PDB entry 2QHX | X-ray diffraction, 2.61 A resolution | chains A and B of the 4 polymer chains in the assembly

# Chain A (and B)
Name: Pteridine reductase 1
From: Leishmania major
Notes: EC 1.5.1.33; chain B of this document is another copy of the same molecule, construct and numbering; everything in this record applies to it too
UniProt: Q01782 (PTR1_LEIMA); residues 1-288 here = UniProt positions 1-288
Sequence (328 residues; row label = number of the first residue in the row; numbers below 1 keep their minus sign (Met-39 is residue -39)):
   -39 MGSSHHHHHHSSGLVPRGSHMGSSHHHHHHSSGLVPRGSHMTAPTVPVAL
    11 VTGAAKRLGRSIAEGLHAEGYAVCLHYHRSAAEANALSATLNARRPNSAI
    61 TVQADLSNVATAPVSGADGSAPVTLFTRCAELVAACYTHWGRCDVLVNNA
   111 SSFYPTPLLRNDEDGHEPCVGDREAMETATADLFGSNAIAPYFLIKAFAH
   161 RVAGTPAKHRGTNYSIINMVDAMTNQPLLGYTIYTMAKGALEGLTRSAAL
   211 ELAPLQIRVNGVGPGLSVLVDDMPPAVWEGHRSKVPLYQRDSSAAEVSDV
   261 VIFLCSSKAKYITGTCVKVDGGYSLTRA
Disordered / not traced: -39 to 4, 74-80, 121-133 (chain B: -39 to 4, 74-79, 121-133)
Construct notes: expression tag (-39 to 0)
Small-molecule neighbours:
  - FE1 (methyl 1-(4-{[(2,4-diaminopteridin-6-yl)methyl](methyl)amino}benzoyl)piperidine-4-carboxylate): Arg17, Ser111, Ser112, Phe113, Pro115, Asp181, Leu188, Tyr191, Tyr194, Gly225, Leu226, Leu229, Asp232, Met233, His241
  - NADP (NAP; NADP nicotinamide-adenine-dinucleotide phosphate): Gly13, Lys16, Arg17, Leu18, Gly19, His36, Tyr37, His38, Arg39, Ser40, Ala64, Asp65, Leu66, Ser67, Asn109, Ala110, Ser111, Ser112, Asp142, Ser146, Asn147, Met179, Val180, Asp181, Tyr194, Lys198, Pro224, Gly225, Leu226, Ser227
UniProt features mapped onto this chain:
  - active site: Tyr194 (Proton acceptor)
  - binding site (substrate): Ser175
From the paper describing this entry:
  - catalytic residues: Asp181, Tyr194, Lys198 (citing earlier work)
  - binding site for NADP: Lys198
  - binding site for FE1: Arg17, Ser111, Phe113, Tyr194, Leu226

# How chain A and chain B interact
Contacting residue pairs - 63 pairs, chain A then chain B:
  Thr84(A) - Glu137(B)
  Phe86(A) - Met136(B)  hydrophobic
  Thr116(A) - Tyr152(B)
  Pro117(A) - Lys156(B)
  Pro117(A) - Glu211(B)
  Leu118(A) - Tyr152(B)  hydrophobic
  Leu118(A) - Lys156(B)
  Leu118(A) - His160(B)  hydrogen bond (backbone-side chain)
  Leu118(A) - Ala208(B)  hydrophobic
  Leu118(A) - Glu211(B)  hydrogen bond (backbone-side chain)
  Leu119(A) - Glu211(B)  hydrogen bond (backbone-side chain)
  Leu119(A) - Leu215(B)  hydrophobic
  Met136(A) - Phe86(B)  hydrophobic
  Met136(A) - Lys156(B)
  Glu137(A) - Thr84(B)
  Thr140(A) - Phe153(B)
  Phe144(A) - Phe144(B)  hydrophobic
  Phe144(A) - Ile149(B)  hydrophobic
  Phe144(A) - Ala200(B)  hydrophobic
  Ala148(A) - Met196(B)
  Ile149(A) - Phe144(B)  hydrophobic
  Tyr152(A) - Thr116(B)
  Tyr152(A) - Leu118(B)  hydrophobic
  Tyr152(A) - Thr192(B)
  Tyr152(A) - Ile193(B)  hydrophobic
  Tyr152(A) - Met196(B)  hydrophobic
  Phe153(A) - Thr140(B)
  Lys156(A) - Pro117(B)
  Lys156(A) - Leu118(B)
  Lys156(A) - Met136(B)
  His160(A) - Leu118(B)  hydrogen bond (side chain-backbone)
  Asn185(A) - Arg206(B)  hydrogen bond
  Pro187(A) - Arg206(B)
  Pro187(A) - Ser207(B)
  Pro187(A) - Leu210(B)
  Leu189(A) - Glu211(B)
  Gly190(A) - Glu211(B)
  Thr192(A) - Tyr152(B)
  Thr192(A) - Leu204(B)
  Thr192(A) - Ser207(B)  hydrogen bond
  Thr192(A) - Glu211(B)
  Ile193(A) - Tyr152(B)  hydrophobic
  Met196(A) - Ala148(B)
  Met196(A) - Ala200(B)
  Met196(A) - Leu204(B)
  Gly199(A) - Gly199(B)
  Ala200(A) - Met196(B)
  Ala200(A) - Ala200(B)
  Leu204(A) - Thr192(B)
  Leu204(A) - Met196(B)
  Arg206(A) - Asn185(B)  hydrogen bond
  Arg206(A) - Pro187(B)
  Ser207(A) - Pro187(B)
  Ser207(A) - Thr192(B)  hydrogen bond
  Ala208(A) - Leu118(B)  hydrophobic
  Leu210(A) - Pro187(B)
  Glu211(A) - Pro117(B)
  Glu211(A) - Leu118(B)  hydrogen bond (side chain-backbone)
  Glu211(A) - Leu119(B)  hydrogen bond (side chain-backbone)
  Glu211(A) - Leu189(B)
  Glu211(A) - Gly190(B)
  Glu211(A) - Thr192(B)
  Leu215(A) - Leu119(B)  hydrophobic
Other interface residues (no listed pair), chain A (41 interface residues in all): Arg120, Ile155, Ala159, Ala163, Thr184, Tyr191, Thr195, Gly203, Leu212
Other interface residues (no listed pair), chain B (41 interface residues in all): Arg120, Ile155, Ala159, Ala163, Thr184, Tyr191, Thr195, Gly203, Leu212

# Overview
Chain A and chain B each contribute 41 residues to their interface, with 10 hydrogen bonds. Polar pairs
include Leu118(A)-His160(B), Leu118(A)-Glu211(B) and Leu119(A)-Glu211(B). Ligands of chain A: NADP and
compound FE1. The paper reports catalytic residues Asp181(A), Tyr194(A) and Lys198(A); a binding site for FE1
at Arg17(A), Ser111(A) and Phe113(A) among others.
Chain A and chain B are both Pteridine reductase 1 (Leishmania major); the structure, Structure of Pteridine
Reductase from Leishmania major complexed with a ligand, was determined by X-ray diffraction together with
3H4V from the same study.
